Entry 7S0G (electron microscopy, 3.86 A resolution); this record covers chains B and G of the 4 polymer chains in the assembly.

Chain B:
Molecule: Guanine nucleotide-binding protein G(I)/G(S)/G(T) subunit beta-1
Organism: Bos taurus
UniProtKB: P62871 (GBB1_BOVIN); numbering as in UniProt (aligned over 2-340)
Chain sequence (339 residues; each row starts with the number of its first residue):
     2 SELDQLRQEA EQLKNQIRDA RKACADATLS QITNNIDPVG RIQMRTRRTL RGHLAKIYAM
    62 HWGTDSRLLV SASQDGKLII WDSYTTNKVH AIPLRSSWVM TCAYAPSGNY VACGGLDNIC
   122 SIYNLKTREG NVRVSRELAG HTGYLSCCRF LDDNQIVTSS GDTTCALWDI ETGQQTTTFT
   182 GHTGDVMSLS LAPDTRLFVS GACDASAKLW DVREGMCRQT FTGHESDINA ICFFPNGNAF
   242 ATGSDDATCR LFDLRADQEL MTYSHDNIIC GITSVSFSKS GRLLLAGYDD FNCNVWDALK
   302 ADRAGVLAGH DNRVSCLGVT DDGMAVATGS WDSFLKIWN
Not modelled in the structure: 2
UniProt features mapped onto this chain:
  - modified residue: S2 (N-acetylserine), H266 (Phosphohistidine)

Chain G:
Molecule: Guanine nucleotide-binding protein G(I)/G(S)/G(O) subunit gamma-2
Organism: Bos taurus
UniProtKB: P63212 (GBG2_BOVIN); residue numbers follow UniProt; this construct covers 1-71
Chain sequence (71 residues; row label = number of the first residue in the row):
     1 MASNNTASIA QARKLVEQLK MEANIDRIKV SKAAADLMAY CEAHAKEDPL LTPVPASENP
    61 FREKKFFSAI L
Not modelled in the structure: 1-7, 68-71
Construct notes: engineered mutation S68 (Cys in P63212)
UniProt features mapped onto this chain:
  - modified residue: A2 (N-acetylalanine)

Chain B / chain G interface:
Pairs across the interface (71):
  L7(B) with A12(G), hydrophobic; R13(G); V16(G)
  E10(B) with V16(G)
  A11(B) with L15(G), hydrophobic; L19(G)
  L14(B) with V16(G); L19(G); K20(G); A23(G), hydrophobic
  K15(B) with L19(G)
  I18(B) with L19(G), hydrophobic; A23(G), hydrophobic; R27(G)
  A21(B) with R27(G)
  R22(B) with R27(G)
  C25(B) with R27(G); K29(G); V30(G), hydrogen bond (backbone-backbone)
  A26(B) with V30(G), hydrophobic
  L30(B) with A34(G), hydrophobic
  I37(B) with M38(G), hydrophobic
  V40(B) with L51(G), hydrophobic
  I43(B) with L51(G)
  M45(B) with L50(G), hydrophobic
  R48(B) with R62(G)
  R49(B) with F61(G), hydrogen bond (side chain-backbone)
  R68(B) with F67(G)
  S84(B) with F61(G)
  Y85(B) with P60(G), hydrophobic
  C218(B) with Q18(G); M21(G); E22(G)
  R219(B) with E22(G)
  Q220(B) with E22(G); I25(G)
  T221(B) with E22(G), hydrogen bond (backbone-side chain)
  F235(B) with L37(G), hydrophobic; Y40(G), hydrophobic
  N237(B) with Y40(G)
  D254(B) with A33(G)
  R256(B) with D26(G); R27(G); I28(G); D36(G), salt bridge
  A257(B) with R27(G); I28(G)
  D258(B) with I25(G); R27(G), salt bridge
  Q259(B) with V30(G)
  L261(B) with V30(G), hydrophobic; L37(G), hydrophobic
  S279(B) with D48(G), hydrogen bond
  K280(B) with E47(G), salt bridge; D48(G)
  S281(B) with C41(G), hydrogen bond (side chain-backbone); H44(G), hydrogen bond (side chain-backbone); A45(G), hydrogen bond (side chain-backbone); D48(G), hydrogen bond (backbone-side chain)
  G282(B) with D48(G)
  R283(B) with C41(G); L51(G)
  L300(B) with M38(G), hydrophobic
  D323(B) with P49(G)
  G324(B) with P49(G); L50(G)
  M325(B) with P49(G), hydrophobic
  A326(B) with F61(G), hydrophobic
  V327(B) with L50(G), hydrophobic
  I338(B) with F61(G), hydrophobic
  N340(B) with N59(G), hydrogen bond
Interface residues without a listed pair, chain B (49 interface residues in all): P236, N239, A240, L284
Interface residues without a listed pair, chain G (38 interface residues in all): I9, V54, F66

Summary:
The interface between chain B and chain G involves 49 residues on one side and 38 on the other, with 9
hydrogen bonds and 3 salt bridges. Polar pairs include R256(B)-D36(G), D258(B)-R27(G) and K280(B)-E47(G).
Chain B is Guanine nucleotide-binding protein G(I)/G(S)/G(T) subunit beta-1 and chain G is Guanine
nucleotide-binding protein G(I)/G(S)/G(O) subunit gamma-2, both from Bos taurus; the structure, Isoproterenol
bound beta1 adrenergic receptor in complex with heterotrimeric Gi/s chimera protein, was determined by
electron microscopy, deposited together with 7S0F.
